6PW9 - chains B and C of the 4 polymer chains in the assembly; structure by electron microscopy, 4.03 A resolution (low resolution: residue-level contacts below are approximate; hydrogen-bond / salt-bridge calls are withheld).

[Chain B]
Protein: N-alpha-acetyltransferase 15, NatA auxiliary subunit
From: Homo sapiens
Reference sequence: Q9BXJ9 (NAA15_HUMAN); numbering as in UniProt (aligned over 1-866)
Amino-acid sequence (866 residues; row label = number of the first residue in the row):
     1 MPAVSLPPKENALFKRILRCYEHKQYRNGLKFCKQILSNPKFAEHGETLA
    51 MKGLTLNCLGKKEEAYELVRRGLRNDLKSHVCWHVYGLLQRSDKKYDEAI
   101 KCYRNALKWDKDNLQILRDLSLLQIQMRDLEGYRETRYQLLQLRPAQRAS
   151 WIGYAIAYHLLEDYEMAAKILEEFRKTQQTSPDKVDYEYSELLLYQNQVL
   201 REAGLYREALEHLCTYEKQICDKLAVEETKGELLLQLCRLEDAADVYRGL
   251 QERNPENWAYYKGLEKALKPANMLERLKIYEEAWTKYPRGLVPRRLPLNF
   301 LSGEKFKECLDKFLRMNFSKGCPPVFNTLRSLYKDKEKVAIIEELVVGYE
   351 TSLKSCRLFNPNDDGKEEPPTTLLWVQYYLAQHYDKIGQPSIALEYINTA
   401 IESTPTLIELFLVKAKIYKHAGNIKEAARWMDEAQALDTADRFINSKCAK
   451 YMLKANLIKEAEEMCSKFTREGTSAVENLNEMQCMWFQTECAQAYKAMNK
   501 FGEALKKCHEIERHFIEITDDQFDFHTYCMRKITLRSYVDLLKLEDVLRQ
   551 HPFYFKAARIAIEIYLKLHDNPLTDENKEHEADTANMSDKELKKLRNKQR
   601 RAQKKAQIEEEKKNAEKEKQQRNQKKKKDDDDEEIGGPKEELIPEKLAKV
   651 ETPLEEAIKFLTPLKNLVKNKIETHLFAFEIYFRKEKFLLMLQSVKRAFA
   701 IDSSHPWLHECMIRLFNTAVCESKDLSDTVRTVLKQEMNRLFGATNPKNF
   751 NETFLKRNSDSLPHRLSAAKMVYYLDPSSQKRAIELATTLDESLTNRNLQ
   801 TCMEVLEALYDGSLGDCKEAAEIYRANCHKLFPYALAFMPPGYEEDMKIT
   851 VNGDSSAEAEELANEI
Not modelled in the structure: 1-112, 574-637, 842-866
Ligand contacts: inositol hexakisphosphate (IHP): Lys-416, Lys-419, His-420, Lys-447, Lys-450, Tyr-451, Lys-454, Trp-486, Phe-553, Lys-556
Curated features (UniProtKB/Swiss-Prot):
  - motif: Lys-612 to Asp-629 (Bipartite nuclear localization signal)
  - modified residue: Lys-262 (N6-acetyllysine), Ser-302 (Phosphoserine), Ser-537 (Phosphoserine), Ser-588 (Phosphoserine), Lys-735 (N6-acetyllysine), Lys-756 (N6-acetyllysine), Ser-855 (Phosphoserine), Ser-856 (Phosphoserine)
  - natural variant: Lys-52 to Ile-866 (deletion: In MRD50), Asp-112 (D112N: In MRD50; uncertain significance), Gly-290 to Ile-866 (deletion: In MRD50), Lys-450 (K450E: In MRD50; uncertain significance), Ala-475 (A475V: In MRD50; uncertain significance), Tyr-565 to Ile-866 (deletion: In MRD50), Lys-696 to Ile-866 (deletion: In MRD50), Arg-782 to Ile-866 (deletion: In MRD50), Arg-797 to Ile-866 (deletion: In MRD50)
  - mutagenesis: Thr-406 (T406Y: Reduces binding to NAA50, but increases binding to HYPK. Reduces catalytic activity of the NatA complex while retaining the interaction with NAA10), Leu-814 (L814P: Reduces binding to HYPK, increases binding to NAA50. Increases catalytic activity of the NatA complex while retaining the interaction with NAA10), Tyr-834 (Y834F/A: Reduces NatA complex stability and reduces catalytic activity)
What the authors report for this chain:
  - mutagenesis - T406Y: increased binding to Huntingtin-interacting protein K
  - mutagenesis - L814P: decreased binding to Huntingtin-interacting protein K
  - mutagenesis - L814P: increased binding to N-alpha-acetyltransferase 50
  - mutagenesis - L814P: increased catalytic activity
  - conformationally variable residues: Thr-371, Thr-406, Glu-433, Thr-439
  - mutagenesis - T406Y: decreased binding to N-alpha-acetyltransferase 50
  - mutagenesis - T406Y: decreased catalytic activity on hNatA substrate SESS24

[Chain C]
Protein: N-alpha-acetyltransferase 10
From: Homo sapiens
Notes: EC 2.3.1.255
Reference sequence: P41227 (NAA10_HUMAN); residues 1-235 here = UniProt positions 1-235
Amino-acid sequence (236 residues; numbered 0 to 235; the number before each row is that of its first residue; numbering starts at 0):
     0 XMNIRNARPEDLMNMQHCNLLCLPENYQMKYYFYHGLSWPQLSYIAEDEN
    50 GKIVGYVLAKMEEDPDDVPHGHITSLAVKRSHRRLGLAQKLMDQASRAMI
   100 ENFNAKYVSLHVRKSNRAALHLYSNTLNFQISEVEPKYYADGEDAYAMKR
   150 DLTQMADELRRHLELKEKGRHVVLGAIENKVESKGNSPPSSGEACREEKG
   200 LAAEDSGGDSKDLSEVSETTESTDVKDSSEASDSAS
Not modelled in the structure: 161-235
Modified / non-standard residues: ACE (acetyl group) at position 0
Construct notes: acetylation (0)
Ligand contacts:
  - acetyl coenzyme A (ACO): Leu-22, Thr-73, Ser-74, Leu-75, Val-77, Lys-78, Arg-79, Arg-82, Arg-83, Leu-84, Gly-85, Leu-86, Ala-87, Gln-88, His-110, Val-111, Ala-117, Ala-118, His-120, Leu-121, Tyr-122, Thr-125, Tyr-138
  - inositol hexakisphosphate (IHP): His-16, Leu-20, Lys-51, Lys-78, His-81
Curated features (UniProtKB/Swiss-Prot):
  - modified residue: Met-1 (N-acetylmethionine), Lys-136 (N6-acetyllysine), Ser-182 (Phosphoserine), Ser-186 (Phosphoserine), Ser-205 (Phosphoserine), Ser-209 (Phosphoserine), Ser-213 (Phosphoserine), Ser-216 (Phosphoserine)
  - natural variant: Ser-37 (S37P: In NATD), Tyr-43 (Y43S: In NATD), Arg-83 (R83H: In NATD)
  - mutagenesis: Lys-136 (K136R: Loss of its ability to acetylate HSPA1A and HSPA1B), Ser-209 (S209A: Abolishes phosphorylation by IKKB and reduces cell growth)
What the authors report for this chain:
  - conformationally variable residues: Arg-83, Arg-116
  - disease-associated variants - R83H: decreased catalytic activity (citing earlier work)

[How chain B and chain C interact]
Contacting residue pairs (70):
  Tyr-187(B) / Gln-40(C)
  Cys-221(B) / Glu-100(C)
  Arg-253(B) / Gln-93(C)
  Arg-253(B) / Arg-96(C)
  Arg-253(B) / Glu-100(C)
  Asn-254(B) / Ile-3(C)
  Asn-254(B) / Gln-93(C)
  Glu-256(B) / Met-1(C)
  Glu-256(B) / Ile-3(C)
  Asn-257(B) / Asn-2(C)
  Trp-258(B) / ACE_0(C)
  Trp-258(B) / Met-1(C)
  Trp-258(B) / Asn-2(C)
  Trp-258(B) / Glu-48(C)
  Arg-289(B) / Lys-89(C)
  Leu-291(B) / Met-1(C)
  Asn-299(B) / Glu-48(C)
  Cys-322(B) / Arg-83(C)
  Cys-322(B) / Leu-84(C)
  Pro-323(B) / Arg-82(C)
  Pro-323(B) / Arg-83(C)
  Pro-324(B) / Ser-80(C)
  Pro-324(B) / His-81(C)
  Pro-324(B) / Arg-82(C)
  Pro-324(B) / Leu-84(C)
  Asn-327(B) / Ser-80(C)
  Asn-327(B) / His-81(C)
  Ser-331(B) / Glu-48(C)
  Ile-408(B) / Arg-79(C)
  Glu-409(B) / Arg-79(C)
  Asp-441(B) / Arg-79(C)
  Arg-442(B) / Leu-19(C)
  Arg-442(B) / Leu-20(C)
  Arg-442(B) / Cys-21(C)
  Arg-442(B) / Leu-22(C)
  Arg-442(B) / Pro-23(C)
  Arg-442(B) / Asn-25(C)
  Phe-443(B) / Leu-20(C)
  Phe-443(B) / Lys-78(C)
  Phe-443(B) / Arg-79(C)
  Phe-443(B) / Ser-80(C)
  Met-482(B) / Leu-19(C)
  Met-482(B) / Asn-25(C)
  Gln-483(B) / Leu-19(C)
  Gln-483(B) / Met-28(C)
  Cys-484(B) / Leu-19(C)
  Trp-486(B) / His-16(C)
  Ile-518(B) / Met-28(C)
  Asp-521(B) / Phe-32(C)
  Asp-524(B) / Lys-29(C)
  Phe-525(B) / Leu-36(C)
  Tyr-528(B) / Tyr-33(C)
  Tyr-528(B) / Ser-37(C)
  Cys-529(B) / Leu-36(C)
  Lys-532(B) / Leu-36(C)
  Lys-532(B) / Ser-37(C)
  Thr-534(B) / Leu-36(C)
  Arg-536(B) / Gln-40(C)
  Ser-537(B) / Pro-39(C)
  Asp-540(B) / Pro-8(C)
  Asp-540(B) / Glu-9(C)
  Leu-541(B) / Leu-36(C)
  Leu-544(B) / Pro-8(C)
  Leu-544(B) / Glu-9(C)
  Leu-544(B) / Phe-32(C)
  Val-547(B) / Glu-9(C)
  Gln-550(B) / Glu-9(C)
  His-551(B) / Met-12(C)
  His-551(B) / Asn-13(C)
  Phe-553(B) / His-16(C)
Other interface residues (no listed pair), chain B (56 interface residues in all): Asp-222, Leu-224, Glu-252, Gly-290, Val-292, Arg-295, Thr-328, Arg-330, Ser-446, Lys-447, Glu-471, Tyr-538, Lys-543, Glu-545, Leu-548
Other interface residues (no listed pair), chain C (44 interface residues in all): Asn-5, Gln-15, Asn-18, Tyr-26, Gly-35, Tyr-43, Asn-49, Asn-101, Asp-140

[In short]
Chain B and chain C form an interface of 56 and 44 residues respectively. Inositol hexakisphosphate is bound
between chain B and chain C. The paper reports that T406Y of chain B increases binding to
Huntingtin-interacting protein K; conformational variability at Thr-371(B), Thr-406(B) and Arg-83(C) among
others; 3 substitutions were tested in all.
Here chain B is N-alpha-acetyltransferase 15, NatA auxiliary subunit and chain C is N-alpha-acetyltransferase
10, both from Homo sapiens. Entry 6PW9 (Cryo-EM structure of human NatE/HYPK complex) was determined by
electron microscopy together with 6PPL from the same study.
